8F0K - chains E and R of the 7 polymer chains in the assembly; structure by electron microscopy, 1.90 A resolution.

[Chain E]
Protein: Receptor activity-modifying protein 3
From: Homo sapiens
UniProt: O60896 (RAMP3_HUMAN); residue numbers follow UniProt; this construct covers 24-148
Amino-acid sequence (149 residues; each row starts with the number of its first residue; numbering starts at 0):
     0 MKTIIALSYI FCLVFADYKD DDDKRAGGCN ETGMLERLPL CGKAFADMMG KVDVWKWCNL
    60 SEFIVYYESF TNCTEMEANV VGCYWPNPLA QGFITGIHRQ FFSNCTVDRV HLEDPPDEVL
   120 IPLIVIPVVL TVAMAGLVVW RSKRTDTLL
Not modelled in the structure: 0-26, 143-148
Disulfide bonds: Cys28-Cys82, Cys40-Cys72, Cys57-Cys104
Covalently attached groups: N-acetylglucosamine (NAG) linked to Asn29, Asn71
Sequence notes: expression tag (0-23)
Curated features (UniProtKB/Swiss-Prot):
  - site (Required for CALCRL interaction): Asp113, Ser141
  - glycosylation (N-linked (GlcNAc...) asparagine): Asn29, Asn58, Asn71, Asn103

[Chain R]
Protein: Calcitonin receptor
From: Homo sapiens
UniProt: P30988 (CALCR_HUMAN), isoform P30988-2; numbering as in UniProt (aligned over 25-474)
Amino-acid sequence (501 residues; numbered -7 to 493; the number before each row is that of its first residue; numbers below 1 keep their minus sign (Met-7 is residue -7)):
    -7 MKTIIALSYI FCLVFADYKD DDDLEVLFQG PAAFSNQTYP TIEPKPFLYV VGRKKMMDAQ
    53 YKCYDRMQQL PAYQGEGPYC NRTWDGWLCW DDTPAGVLSY QFCPDYFPDF DPSEKVTKYC
   113 DEKGVWFKHP ENNRTWSNYT MCNAFTPEKL KNAYVLYYLA IVGHSLSIFT LVISLGIFVF
   173 FRSLGCQRVT LHKNMFLTYI LNSMIIIIHL VEVVPNGELV RRDPVSCKIL HFFHQYMMAC
   233 NYFWMLCEGI YLHTLIVVAV FTEKQRLRWY YLLGWGFPLV PTTIHAITRA VYFNDNCWLS
   293 VETHLLYIIH GPVMAALVVN FFFLLNIVRV LVTKMRETHE AESHMYLKAV KATMILVPLL
   353 GIQFVVFPWR PSNKMLGKIY DYVMHSLIHF QGFFVATIYC FCNNEVQTTV KRQWAQFKIQ
   413 WNQRWGRRPS NRSARAAAAA AEAGDIPIYI CHQELRNEPA NNQGEESAEI IPLNIIEQES
   473 SAPAGLEVLF QGPHHHHHHH H
Not modelled in the structure: -7 to 40, 410-493
Disulfide bonds: Cys55-Cys81, Cys72-Cys112, Cys95-Cys134, Cys219-Cys289
Covalently attached groups: N-acetylglucosamine (NAG) linked to Asn73, Asn125, Asn130
Sequence notes: expression tag (-7 to 24, 475-493); conflict Leu447 (Pro in P30988)
Ligand contacts:
  - P42 ((2S)-2-{[(1R)-1-hydroxyhexadecyl]oxy}-3-{[(1R)-1-hydroxyoctadecyl]oxy}propyl 2-(trimethylammonio)ethyl phosphate): Lys143, Tyr146, Val147, Tyr150, Leu151, Ile153, Val154, Ser157, Phe161, Phe382, Phe385
  - phosphatidylethanolamine (PTY): Val217, Lys220, Ile221, Phe224, Leu271, Thr275, Ile279, Ala282, Val283, Asn286, Trp290
Curated features (UniProtKB/Swiss-Prot):
  - glycosylation (N-linked (GlcNAc...) asparagine): Asn28, Asn73, Asn125, Asn130
  - natural variant: Leu447 (L447P: Probable protective factor against osteoporosis)

[Chain E / chain R interface]
Pairs across the interface (71):
  Leu59(E) - Asp50(R)
  Leu59(E) - Tyr53(R)  hydrophobic
  Ile63(E) - Lys46(R)
  Ile63(E) - Met49(R)  hydrophobic
  Tyr66(E) - Met49(R)
  Glu67(E) - Arg45(R)  salt bridge
  Glu67(E) - Met49(R)
  Thr70(E) - Met49(R)
  Thr70(E) - Gln52(R)  hydrogen bond
  Tyr83(E) - Asn124(R)
  Tyr83(E) - Arg126(R)
  Trp84(E) - Arg126(R)  hydrogen bond (backbone-side chain)
  Pro85(E) - Trp76(R)
  Pro85(E) - Asp77(R)
  Pro85(E) - Gly78(R)
  Gln90(E) - Tyr56(R)
  Gln90(E) - Met59(R)  hydrogen bond
  Gln90(E) - Arg74(R)  hydrogen bond (side chain-backbone)
  Gln90(E) - Thr75(R)  hydrogen bond
  Gln90(E) - Trp76(R)
  Ile93(E) - Tyr56(R)
  Thr94(E) - Tyr56(R)
  His97(E) - Tyr53(R)
  His97(E) - Tyr56(R)
  His97(E) - Asp57(R)
  Arg98(E) - Gln60(R)
  Phe101(E) - Tyr53(R)
  Val106(E) - Lys54(R)
  Val106(E) - Asp57(R)
  His110(E) - Tyr284(R)
  His110(E) - Asn286(R)
  Leu111(E) - Tyr284(R)
  Leu111(E) - Phe285(R)
  Leu111(E) - Asn286(R)
  Leu111(E) - Asp287(R)
  Glu112(E) - Tyr284(R)  hydrogen bond (backbone-backbone)
  Glu112(E) - Phe285(R)
  Asp113(E) - Thr295(R)  hydrogen bond
  Asp113(E) - His296(R)  salt bridge
  Asp113(E) - Leu297(R)
  Pro114(E) - Tyr284(R)  hydrophobic
  Pro114(E) - Leu297(R)
  Leu119(E) - His296(R)
  Leu119(E) - Leu297(R)  hydrophobic
  Leu122(E) - Thr280(R)
  Leu122(E) - Ile300(R)
  Ile123(E) - His296(R)
  Ile123(E) - Tyr299(R)
  Pro126(E) - Pro304(R)  hydrophobic
  Val127(E) - Gly303(R)
  Val127(E) - Pro304(R)
  Leu129(E) - Phe269(R)
  Thr130(E) - Phe235(R)
  Thr130(E) - Phe269(R)
  Thr130(E) - Pro304(R)
  Thr130(E) - Ala308(R)
  Met133(E) - Leu264(R)  hydrophobic
  Met133(E) - Leu265(R)  hydrophobic
  Met133(E) - Phe269(R)  hydrophobic
  Ala134(E) - Leu238(R)  hydrophobic
  Ala134(E) - Ile242(R)
  Leu136(E) - Trp261(R)  hydrophobic
  Val137(E) - Ile242(R)  hydrophobic
  Val137(E) - Trp261(R)
  Val137(E) - Tyr262(R)  hydrophobic
  Val137(E) - Leu265(R)  hydrophobic
  Val138(E) - Ile242(R)  hydrophobic
  Arg140(E) - Trp261(R)  hydrogen bond (backbone-side chain)
  Ser141(E) - Gln257(R)
  Ser141(E) - Arg258(R)  hydrogen bond (backbone-backbone)
  Ser141(E) - Trp261(R)
Also at the interface, not in a pair above, chain E (38 interface residues in all): Cys57, Ser102, Cys104, Val118
Also at the interface, not in a pair above, chain R (45 interface residues in all): Thr246, Ile276, Glu294, Ala307

[Summary]
38 residues of chain E face 45 of chain R across their interface; the contacts include 9 hydrogen bonds and 2
salt bridges. Polar contacts include Glu67(E)-Arg45(R), Asp113(E)-His296(R) and Thr70(E)-Gln52(R). Chain R
binds compound P42 and phosphatidylethanolamine. Covalently linked N-acetylglucosamine: at Asn29(E) and
Asn71(E).
Chain E is Receptor activity-modifying protein 3 and chain R is Calcitonin receptor, both from Homo sapiens;
the structure, Human Amylin3 Receptor in complex with Gs and Pramlintide analogue peptide San385, was
determined by electron microscopy (same publication as 8F0J, 8F2A and 8F2B).
